Entry 9O60 (electron microscopy, 2.63 A resolution); this record covers chains a and b of the 3 polymer chains in the assembly.

Chain a:
Protein: 1C5H TCR delta chain
Organism: Homo sapiens
Chain sequence (239 residues; numbered 1 to 239; the number before each row is that of its first residue):
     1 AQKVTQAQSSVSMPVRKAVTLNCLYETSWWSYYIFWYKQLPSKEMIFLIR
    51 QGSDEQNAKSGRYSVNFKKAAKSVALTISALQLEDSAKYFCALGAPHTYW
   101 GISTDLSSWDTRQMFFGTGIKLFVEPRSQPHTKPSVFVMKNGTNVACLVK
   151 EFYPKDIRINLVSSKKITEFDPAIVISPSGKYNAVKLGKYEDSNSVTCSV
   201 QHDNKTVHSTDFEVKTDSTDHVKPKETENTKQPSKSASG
Unresolved in the structure: 1-2, 150, 160-165, 192-198, 204-239
Cystine bridges: Cys-23/Cys-91

Chain b:
Protein: 1C5H TCR gamma chain
Organism: Homo sapiens
Chain sequence (237 residues; numbered 1 to 237; the number before each row is that of its first residue):
     1 SSNLEGGTKSVTRPTRSSAEITCDLTVINAFYIHWYLHQEGKAPQRLLYY
    51 DVSNSKDVLESGLSPGKYYTHTPRRWSWILILRNLIENDSGVYYCATWDR
   101 PSKLFGSGTTLVVTDKQLDADVSPKPTIFLPSIAETKLQKAGTYLCLLEK
   151 FFPDVIKIHWQEKKSNTILGSQEGNTMKTNDTYMKFSWLTVPEESLDKEH
   201 RCIVRHENNKNGVDQEIIFPPIKTDVITMDPKDNASG
Unresolved in the structure: 1-8, 117, 193-196, 222-237
Cystine bridges: Cys-23/Cys-95

Interface between chain a and chain b:
Contacting residue pairs (79):
  Phe-35(a) with Trp-98(b), hydrophobic
  Tyr-37(a) with Ser-102(b); Lys-103(b), hydrogen bond (side chain-backbone); Phe-105(b)
  Gln-39(a) with His-38(b), hydrogen bond; Glu-40(b); Tyr-94(b), hydrogen bond
  Ser-42(a) with Lys-9(b)
  Lys-43(a) with Glu-40(b), salt bridge; Val-92(b); Tyr-94(b), hydrogen bond (backbone-side chain); Ser-107(b)
  Met-45(a) with Tyr-94(b), hydrophobic; Phe-105(b), hydrophobic
  Phe-47(a) with Pro-101(b); Ser-102(b)
  Arg-50(a) with Pro-101(b)
  Phe-90(a) with His-38(b); Pro-44(b)
  Pro-96(a) with Trp-98(b), hydrophobic
  His-97(a) with Asp-99(b), hydrogen bond (side chain-backbone); Arg-100(b), hydrogen bond (side chain-backbone)
  Trp-109(a) with Trp-98(b); Arg-100(b)
  Asp-110(a) with Tyr-32(b); His-34(b), hydrogen bond (backbone-side chain); Trp-98(b)
  Thr-111(a) with Tyr-32(b); His-34(b); Arg-46(b), hydrogen bond (backbone-side chain); Tyr-49(b)
  Arg-112(a) with His-34(b); Arg-46(b); Trp-98(b), hydrogen bond (backbone-side chain); Lys-103(b), hydrogen bond (backbone-side chain)
  Gln-113(a) with Tyr-36(b); Arg-46(b); Glu-60(b)
  Met-114(a) with Tyr-36(b), hydrogen bond (backbone-side chain); Trp-98(b), hydrophobic; Lys-103(b)
  Phe-116(a) with Tyr-36(b), hydrophobic; Ala-43(b); Pro-44(b); Phe-105(b), hydrophobic
  Gly-117(a) with Ala-43(b)
  Thr-118(a) with Ala-43(b)
  Ser-135(a) with Leu-138(b)
  Phe-137(a) with Ser-132(b); Ala-134(b), hydrophobic; Glu-135(b)
  Met-139(a) with Phe-129(b); Thr-143(b); Leu-145(b), hydrophobic
  Lys-140(a) with Phe-129(b)
  Asn-141(a) with Thr-127(b); Ile-128(b), hydrogen bond (side chain-backbone); Phe-129(b)
  Asn-144(a) with Thr-127(b); Phe-129(b)
  Ala-146(a) with Leu-145(b), hydrophobic
  Leu-148(a) with Thr-143(b); Trp-188(b)
  Phe-170(a) with Met-177(b), hydrophobic
  Asp-171(a) with Met-177(b)
  Ala-173(a) with Gly-174(b); Asn-175(b); Phe-186(b), hydrophobic
  Val-175(a) with Gln-172(b); Glu-173(b); Trp-188(b), hydrophobic
  Ile-176(a) with Gln-172(b)
  Ser-177(a) with Gln-172(b), hydrogen bond
  Pro-178(a) with Gln-172(b)
  Asn-183(a) with Gln-172(b), hydrogen bond
  Val-185(a) with Phe-186(b), hydrophobic; Trp-188(b), hydrophobic
  Leu-187(a) with Leu-147(b), hydrophobic; Phe-186(b), hydrophobic
Other interface residues (no listed pair), chain a (43 interface residues in all): Glu-44, Gly-94, Ser-108, Val-145, Lys-189
Other interface residues (no listed pair), chain b (45 interface residues in all): Phe-31, Gly-41, Lys-42, Pro-131, Gln-139, Glu-149, Met-184

In short:
43 residues of chain a face 45 of chain b across their interface; the contacts include 14 hydrogen bonds and 1
salt bridge. Polar pairs include Lys-43(a)/Glu-40(b), Tyr-37(a)/Lys-103(b) and Gln-39(a)/His-38(b).
Chain a is 1C5H TCR delta chain and chain b is 1C5H TCR gamma chain, both from Homo sapiens; the structure,
Local refinement of 1C5H TCR bound to R-phycoerythrin (gamma chain dimer), was determined by electron
microscopy (same publication as 9MGB, 9MKO, 9O61 and 9O62).
